PDB entry 2QIE | X-ray diffraction, 2.50 A resolution | chains E and D of the 4 polymer chains in the assembly

[Chain E]
Protein: Molybdopterin-converting factor subunit 2
From: Staphylococcus aureus
UniProt: P65401 (MOAE_STAAN); residues 1-148 here = UniProt positions 1-148
Sequence (148 residues; numbered 1 to 148; the number before each row is that of its first residue):
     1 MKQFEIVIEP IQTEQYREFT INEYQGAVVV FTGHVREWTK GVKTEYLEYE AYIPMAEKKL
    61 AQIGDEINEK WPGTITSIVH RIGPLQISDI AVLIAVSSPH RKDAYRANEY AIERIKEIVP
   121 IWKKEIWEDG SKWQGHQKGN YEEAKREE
Disordered / not traced: 137-148
Ligand contacts:
  - 8CS ((2r,4ar,5ar,11ar,12as)-8-amino-2-hydroxy-4a,5a,9,11,11a,12a-hexahydro[1,3,2]dioxaphosphinino[4',5':5,6]pyrano[3,2-g]pteridine-10,12(4h,6h)-dione 2-oxide), molecule 1: G26, A27, P99, H100, R101
  - 8CS, molecule 2: F31, G33, H34, V35, R36, K40, T44, L47, Y49, I112, K116, K123, E125
Curated features (UniProtKB/Swiss-Prot):
  - binding site (substrate): H34 to R36, T44, H100, R101, K116, K123 to E125

[Chain D]
Protein: Molybdopterin synthase small subunit
From: Staphylococcus aureus
UniProt: Q7A441 (Q7A441_STAAN); residue numbers follow UniProt; this construct covers 1-77
Sequence (77 residues; each row starts with the number of its first residue):
     1 MKVLYFAEIK DILQKAQEDI VLEQALTVQQ FEDLLFERYP QINNKKFQVA VNEEFVQKSD
    61 FIQPNDTVAL IPPVSGG
Curated features (UniProtKB/Swiss-Prot):
  - modified residue: G77 (1-thioglycine)

[Chain E / chain D interface]
Pairs across the interface - 50 pairs, chain E then chain D:
  Y49(E) - S75(D)
  Y49(E) - G77(D)  hydrogen bond (side chain-backbone)
  E50(E) - F6(D)
  E50(E) - A7(D)  hydrogen bond (side chain-backbone)
  E50(E) - K10(D)  salt bridge
  A51(E) - F6(D)
  Y52(E) - L4(D)  hydrophobic
  Y52(E) - F6(D)  hydrophobic
  Y52(E) - E53(D)
  Y52(E) - A69(D)  hydrophobic
  P54(E) - E53(D)
  M55(E) - A50(D)  hydrophobic
  M55(E) - E53(D)
  M55(E) - E54(D)
  M55(E) - F55(D)  hydrophobic
  K58(E) - E53(D)  salt bridge
  K59(E) - E54(D)  salt bridge
  K59(E) - F55(D)
  H80(E) - G77(D)  hydrogen bond (side chain-backbone)
  A91(E) - G77(D)
  V92(E) - G77(D)
  I115(E) - G77(D)
  K116(E) - V74(D)
  K116(E) - G76(D)  hydrogen bond (side chain-backbone)
  K116(E) - G77(D)
  E117(E) - V74(D)
  I118(E) - F55(D)
  V119(E) - V74(D)
  I121(E) - V74(D)
  I121(E) - S75(D)  hydrogen bond (backbone-backbone)
  I121(E) - G76(D)  hydrogen bond (backbone-backbone)
  W122(E) - F6(D)  hydrophobic
  W122(E) - A7(D)  hydrophobic
  W122(E) - I71(D)  hydrophobic
  W122(E) - P72(D)  hydrogen bond (side chain-backbone)
  W122(E) - P73(D)
  W122(E) - V74(D)
  W122(E) - S75(D)
  K123(E) - S75(D)  hydrogen bond (backbone-side chain)
  K123(E) - G77(D)  hydrogen bond (side chain-backbone)
  K124(E) - D11(D)  salt bridge
  W133(E) - A7(D)
  W133(E) - E8(D)
  W133(E) - D11(D)  hydrogen bond
  Q134(E) - P73(D)
  Q134(E) - S75(D)  hydrogen bond (backbone-side chain)
  G135(E) - P73(D)
  G135(E) - V74(D)
  G135(E) - S75(D)
  H136(E) - V74(D)
Interface residues without a listed pair, chain E (26 interface residues in all): I112, P120
Interface residues without a listed pair, chain D (19 interface residues in all): T67

[Overview]
Chain E and chain D form an interface of 26 and 19 residues respectively, with 11 hydrogen bonds and 4 salt
bridges. Among the polar pairs are E50(E)-K10(D), K58(E)-E53(D) and K59(E)-E54(D). Chain E binds compound 8CS.
UniProt lists 10 substrate-binding residues on chain E.
Chain E is Molybdopterin-converting factor subunit 2 and chain D is Molybdopterin synthase small subunit, both
from Staphylococcus aureus; the structure, Staphylococcus aureus molybdopterin synthase in complex with
precursor Z, was determined by X-ray diffraction together with 2Q5W and 3BII from the same study.
